Entry 8G0A (electron microscopy, 2.90 A resolution); this record covers chains b and a of the 20 polymer chains in the assembly.

# Chain b
Name: ATP synthase subunit b
Source organism: Mycolicibacterium smegmatis MC2 155
UniProtKB: A0R204 (ATPF_MYCS2); residue numbers follow UniProt; this construct covers 1-170
Chain sequence (170 residues; each row starts with the number of its first residue):
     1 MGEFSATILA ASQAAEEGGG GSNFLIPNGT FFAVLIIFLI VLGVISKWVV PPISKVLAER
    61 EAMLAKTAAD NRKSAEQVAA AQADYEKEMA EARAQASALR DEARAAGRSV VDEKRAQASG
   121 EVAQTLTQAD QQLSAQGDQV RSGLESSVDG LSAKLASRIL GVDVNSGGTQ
Disordered / not traced: 1-23, 165-170

# Chain a
Name: ATP synthase subunit a
Source organism: Mycolicibacterium smegmatis MC2 155
UniProtKB: A0R206 (A0R206_MYCS2); numbering as in UniProt (aligned over 1-252)
Chain sequence (252 residues; numbered 1 to 252; the number before each row is that of its first residue):
     1 MLAAEEGGAA IHVGHHTLVF ELFGMTFNGD TILATAVTAV IVIALAFYLR AKVTSTGVPS
    61 GVQLFWEALT IQMRQQIEGS IGMKIAPFVL PLSVTIFVFI LISNWLAVLP LQYGGADGAA
   121 AELYKAPASD INFVLALALF VFVCYHAAGI WRRGIVGHPI KVVKGHVAFL APINIVEELA
   181 KPISLALRLF GNIFAGGILV ALIAMFPWYI QWFPNAVWKT FDLFVGLIQA FIFSLLTILY
   241 FSQSMELDHE DH
Disordered / not traced: 1-9, 116-117, 247-252
Ligand contacts: SQC (3-[4-(morpholin-4-yl)phenyl]-4-{[(pyridin-2-yl)methyl]amino}cyclobut-3-ene-1,2-dione): H166, I173, N174, E177, A180, K181, S184, R188, L236, L239, Y240, Q243

# Chain b / chain a interface
Contacting residue pairs - 71 pairs, chain b then chain a:
  F24(b) - V13(a)  hydrophobic
  F24(b) - I131(a)
  L25(b) - I131(a)
  L25(b) - F190(a)  hydrophobic
  P27(b) - N132(a)
  P27(b) - L135(a)  hydrophobic
  N28(b) - T26(a)
  N28(b) - N28(a)  hydrogen bond
  N28(b) - N132(a)  hydrogen bond (backbone-side chain)
  G29(b) - T26(a)  hydrogen bond (backbone-backbone)
  G29(b) - F27(a)
  T30(b) - T26(a)
  T30(b) - F27(a)
  T30(b) - N28(a)  hydrogen bond (side chain-backbone)
  T30(b) - T31(a)
  T30(b) - I32(a)
  T30(b) - N132(a)
  F31(b) - N132(a)
  F31(b) - L135(a)
  F31(b) - A136(a)
  F31(b) - L139(a)  hydrophobic
  F32(b) - M25(a)  hydrophobic
  A33(b) - F27(a)  hydrophobic
  A33(b) - I32(a)  hydrophobic
  V34(b) - T35(a)
  V34(b) - F133(a)  hydrophobic
  V34(b) - A136(a)  hydrophobic
  L35(b) - F140(a)  hydrophobic
  I37(b) - T35(a)
  I37(b) - A39(a)  hydrophobic
  F38(b) - T95(a)
  F38(b) - I96(a)  hydrophobic
  F38(b) - F99(a)  hydrophobic
  F38(b) - F140(a)  hydrophobic
  L39(b) - F140(a)  hydrophobic
  V41(b) - A39(a)  hydrophobic
  V41(b) - V42(a)  hydrophobic
  V41(b) - T95(a)
  V41(b) - F99(a)  hydrophobic
  L42(b) - P91(a)
  L42(b) - L92(a)  hydrophobic
  L42(b) - T95(a)
  L42(b) - F140(a)  hydrophobic
  V44(b) - A46(a)  hydrophobic
  I45(b) - V42(a)  hydrophobic
  I45(b) - P91(a)
  I45(b) - V94(a)  hydrophobic
  I45(b) - T95(a)
  I45(b) - V98(a)  hydrophobic
  S46(b) - P91(a)
  W48(b) - F47(a)  hydrophobic
  W48(b) - L49(a)
  W48(b) - R50(a)
  V49(b) - A46(a)  hydrophobic
  V49(b) - W66(a)  hydrophobic
  V50(b) - P91(a)  hydrophobic
  V50(b) - V94(a)  hydrophobic
  I53(b) - L49(a)  hydrophobic
  I53(b) - W66(a)  hydrophobic
  I53(b) - E67(a)
  I53(b) - T70(a)
  V56(b) - V53(a)  hydrophobic
  V56(b) - S55(a)
  V56(b) - Q63(a)
  V56(b) - E67(a)
  L57(b) - I71(a)  hydrophobic
  L57(b) - R74(a)
  E59(b) - S55(a)  hydrogen bond
  R60(b) - P59(a)
  R60(b) - Q63(a)
  R60(b) - E67(a)  salt bridge
Interface residues without a listed pair, chain b (30 interface residues in all): I26, I40, S54
Interface residues without a listed pair, chain a (43 interface residues in all): A36, I43, T54, L90, L137

# Overview
Chain b and chain a form an interface of 30 and 43 residues respectively; the contacts include 5 hydrogen
bonds and 1 salt bridge. Polar contacts include R60(b)-E67(a), N28(b)-N28(a) and N28(b)-N132(a). Ligands of
chain a: compound SQC.
Chain b is ATP synthase subunit b and chain a is ATP synthase subunit a, both from Mycolicibacterium smegmatis
MC2 155; the structure, Cryo-EM structure of SQ31f-bound Mycobacterium smegmatis ATP synthase rotational state
3, was determined by electron microscopy together with 8G07, 8G08, 8G09, 8G0B, 8G0C, 8G0D and 8G0E from the
same study.
